1HYF - chain A; structure by X-ray diffraction, 1.70 A resolution.

# Chain A
Molecule: Guanyl-specific ribonuclease T1
From: Aspergillus oryzae
Notes: EC 3.1.27.3
UniProtKB: P00651 (RNT1_ASPOR); residues 1-104 here correspond to UniProt positions 27-130 (UniProt number = residue number + 26)
Amino-acid sequence (104 residues; row label = number of the first residue in the row):
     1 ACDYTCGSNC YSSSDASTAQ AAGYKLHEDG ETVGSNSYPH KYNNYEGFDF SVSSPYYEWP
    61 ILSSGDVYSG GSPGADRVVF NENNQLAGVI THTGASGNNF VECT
Disulfide bonds: C2-C10, C6-C103
Differences from the reference sequence: engineered mutation A16 (Val42 in P00651)
Ion coordination: Sr2+ near D15 (its only coordinating residue here)
Ligand contacts: guanosine-2'-monophosphate (2GP): N36, Y38, H40, K41, Y42, N43, N44, Y45, E46, E58, H92, N98, N99, F100
Curated features (UniProtKB/Swiss-Prot):
  - active site: H40, E58 (Proton acceptor), H92 (Proton donor)

# In short
Ligands of chain A: guanosine-2'-monophosphate. UniProt lists 3 active-site residues.
Chain A is Guanyl-specific ribonuclease T1 (Aspergillus oryzae); the structure, Ribonuclease T1 V16A mutant in
complex with SR2+, was determined by X-ray diffraction together with 1I0V, 1I0X and 1HZ1 from the same study.
